PDB entry 8VSV | electron microscopy, 3.80 A resolution | chains F and f of the 16 polymer chains in the assembly

== Chain F ==
Protein: Spike glycoprotein E1
Source organism: Eastern equine encephalitis virus
Reference sequence: Q4QXJ7 (POLS_EEEVF); residues 1-400 here correspond to UniProt positions 802-1201 (UniProt number = residue number + 801)
Chain sequence (400 residues; numbered 1 to 400; the number before each row is that of its first residue):
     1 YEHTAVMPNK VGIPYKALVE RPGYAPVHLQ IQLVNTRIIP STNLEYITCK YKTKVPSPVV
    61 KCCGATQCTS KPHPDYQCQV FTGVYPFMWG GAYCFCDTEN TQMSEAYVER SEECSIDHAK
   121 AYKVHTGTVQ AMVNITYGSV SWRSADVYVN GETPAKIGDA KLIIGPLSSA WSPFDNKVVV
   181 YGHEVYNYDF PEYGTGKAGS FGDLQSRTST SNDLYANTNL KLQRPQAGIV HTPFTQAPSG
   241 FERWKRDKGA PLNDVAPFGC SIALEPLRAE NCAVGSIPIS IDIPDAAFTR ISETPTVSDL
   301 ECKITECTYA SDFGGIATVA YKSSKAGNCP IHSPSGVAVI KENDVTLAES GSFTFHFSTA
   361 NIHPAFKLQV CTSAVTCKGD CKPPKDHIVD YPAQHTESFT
Disulfides: Cys-49/Cys-114, Cys-62/Cys-94, Cys-63/Cys-96, Cys-68/Cys-78, Cys-260/Cys-272, Cys-302/Cys-377, Cys-307/Cys-381, Cys-329/Cys-371
Covalently attached groups: N-acetylglucosamine (NAG) linked to Asn-134

== Chain f ==
Protein: E2 glycoprotein
Source organism: Eastern equine encephalitis virus
Reference sequence: A9XR09 (A9XR09_EEEV); residues 1-338 here = UniProt positions 1-338
Chain sequence (338 residues; row label = number of the first residue in the row):
     1 DLDTHFTQYK LARPYIADCP NCGHSRCDSP IAIEEVRGDA HAGVIRIQTS AMFGLKTDGV
    61 DLAYMSFMNG KTQKSIKIDN LHVRTSAPCS LVSHHGYYIL AQCPPGDTVT VGFHDGPNRH
   121 TCTVAHKVEF RPVGREKYRH PPEHGVELPC NRYTHKRADQ GHYVEMHQPG LVADHSLLSI
   181 HSAKVKITVP SGAQVKYYCK CPDVREGITS SDHTTTCTDV KQCRAYLIDN KKWVYNSGRL
   241 PRGEGDTFKG KLHVPFVPVK AKCIATLAPE PLVEHKHRTL ILHLHPDHPT LLTTRSLGSD
   301 ANPTRQWIER PTTVNFTVTG EGLEYTWGNH PPKRVWAQ
Disulfides: Cys-19/Cys-122, Cys-22/Cys-27, Cys-89/Cys-103, Cys-150/Cys-263, Cys-199/Cys-223, Cys-201/Cys-217
Covalently attached groups: N-acetylglucosamine (NAG) linked to Asn-315

== How chain F and chain f interact ==
Pairs across the interface (103; chain F residue first):
  Lys-50(F) with Asp-39(f), salt bridge
  Lys-52(F) with Arg-37(f)
  Thr-53(F) with Glu-35(f)
  Val-55(F) with Asn-236(f)
  Pro-56(F) with Gly-238(f)
  Ser-57(F) with His-167(f), hydrogen bond; Asn-236(f); Ser-237(f), hydrogen bond (side chain-backbone); Leu-240(f); Arg-242(f), hydrogen bond (backbone-side chain)
  Pro-58(F) with Ser-237(f); Gly-238(f); Leu-240(f); Pro-241(f); Arg-242(f), hydrogen bond (backbone-backbone)
  Val-59(F) with Arg-242(f)
  Val-60(F) with Pro-241(f), hydrophobic
  Cys-62(F) with Tyr-226(f), hydrogen bond
  Phe-87(F) with Asp-18(f)
  Met-88(F) with Asp-28(f); Leu-171(f); Val-172(f), hydrophobic; Ala-173(f); Pro-241(f)
  Trp-89(F) with Ile-16(f); Asp-28(f), hydrogen bond (backbone-side chain); Gly-70(f); Lys-71(f); Val-172(f), hydrophobic; Ala-173(f); Asp-174(f)
  Gly-90(F) with Ala-173(f); His-175(f), hydrogen bond (backbone-side chain)
  Gly-91(F) with His-175(f)
  Ala-92(F) with His-175(f)
  Tyr-93(F) with Leu-171(f); Tyr-226(f), hydrogen bond (backbone-side chain); Pro-241(f)
  Phe-95(F) with Lys-200(f); Gln-222(f); Arg-224(f)
  Glu-105(F) with Arg-242(f), salt bridge
  Glu-112(F) with Arg-46(f), salt bridge; His-162(f); Val-254(f); Pro-258(f)
  Glu-113(F) with Arg-37(f); Tyr-153(f), hydrogen bond; Pro-258(f)
  Ser-115(F) with His-162(f), hydrogen bond
  Ile-116(F) with Pro-258(f); Lys-260(f)
  Asp-117(F) with Asn-151(f)
  Gln-226(F) with Arg-26(f)
  Ile-229(F) with Asp-18(f)
  Val-230(F) with Asp-18(f); Arg-239(f)
  His-231(F) with Gly-238(f); Arg-239(f)
  Thr-232(F) with Gly-238(f), hydrogen bond (side chain-backbone)
  Lys-248(F) with Arg-305(f)
  Gly-249(F) with Arg-305(f), hydrogen bond (backbone-side chain)
  Ala-250(F) with Arg-305(f)
  Asn-253(F) with Arg-295(f)
  Asp-254(F) with Arg-135(f), salt bridge; Thr-293(f), hydrogen bond; Arg-295(f); Pro-303(f); Thr-326(f)
  Val-255(F) with Ala-301(f); Pro-303(f), hydrophobic
  Ala-256(F) with Arg-295(f), hydrogen bond (backbone-side chain)
  Pro-257(F) with Gly-298(f); Ser-299(f)
  Phe-258(F) with Leu-297(f), hydrogen bond (backbone-backbone); Gly-298(f); Ser-299(f)
  Gly-259(F) with Arg-295(f); Leu-297(f)
  Cys-260(F) with Arg-295(f), hydrogen bond (backbone-side chain)
  Ser-311(F) with Trp-336(f), hydrogen bond
  Pro-384(F) with Gln-338(f)
  Lys-385(F) with His-275(f), hydrogen bond (backbone-side chain); His-277(f); Gln-338(f)
  Asp-386(F) with His-275(f)
  His-387(F) with His-275(f), hydrogen bond (backbone-side chain); Trp-336(f), hydrogen bond; Ala-337(f); Gln-338(f)
  Ile-388(F) with His-275(f); Val-335(f), hydrophobic; Trp-336(f)
  Val-389(F) with Trp-336(f), hydrogen bond (backbone-backbone)
  Asp-390(F) with Trp-336(f)
  Tyr-391(F) with Leu-297(f); Glu-321(f); Gly-322(f); Leu-323(f); Arg-334(f); Val-335(f); Trp-336(f), hydrophobic
  Pro-392(F) with Trp-336(f), hydrophobic
Also at the interface, not in a pair above, chain F (55 interface residues in all): Lys-54, Lys-61, Cys-63, Cys-94, Pro-251
Also at the interface, not in a pair above, chain f (60 interface residues in all): Val-164, Glu-244, Phe-256, Val-259, Val-273, Glu-274, Thr-294

== Overview ==
55 residues of chain F and 60 residues of chain f are in contact; the contacts include 21 hydrogen bonds and 4
salt bridges. Polar contacts include Lys-50(F)/Asp-39(f), Glu-105(F)/Arg-242(f) and Glu-112(F)/Arg-46(f).
N-acetylglucosamine is covalently linked to Asn-134(F). Covalently linked N-acetylglucosamine: at Asn-315(f).
Here chain F is Spike glycoprotein E1 and chain f is E2 glycoprotein, both from Eastern equine encephalitis
virus. Entry 8VSV (Cryo-EM structure of SINV/EEEV in complex with a potently neutralizing intact human
antibody EEEV-373) was determined by electron microscopy (same publication as 9AY1).
